Entry 7P00 (electron microscopy, 2.71 A resolution); this record covers chains B and G of the 6 polymer chains in the assembly.

== Chain B ==
Protein: Guanine nucleotide-binding protein G(I)/G(S)/G(T) subunit beta-1
Organism: Homo sapiens
UniProt: P62873 (GBB1_HUMAN); residues 2-340 here = UniProt positions 2-340
Amino-acid sequence (354 residues; row label = number of the first residue in the row; numbers below 1 keep their minus sign (Met-13 is residue -13)):
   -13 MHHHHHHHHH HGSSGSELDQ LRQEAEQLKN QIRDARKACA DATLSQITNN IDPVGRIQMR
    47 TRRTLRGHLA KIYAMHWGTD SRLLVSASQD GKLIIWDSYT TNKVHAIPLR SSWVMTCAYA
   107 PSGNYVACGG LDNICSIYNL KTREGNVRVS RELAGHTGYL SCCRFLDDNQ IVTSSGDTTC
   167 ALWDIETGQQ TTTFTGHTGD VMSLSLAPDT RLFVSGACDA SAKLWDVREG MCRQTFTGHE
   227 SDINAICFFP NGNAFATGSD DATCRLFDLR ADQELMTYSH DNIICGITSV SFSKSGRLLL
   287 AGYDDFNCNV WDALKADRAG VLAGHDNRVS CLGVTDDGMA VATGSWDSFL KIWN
Disordered / not traced: -13 to 7
Construct notes: initiating methionine (-13); expression tag (-12 to 1)
UniProt features mapped onto this chain:
  - modified residue: Ser2 (N-acetylserine), His266 (Phosphohistidine)

== Chain G ==
Protein: Guanine nucleotide-binding protein G(I)/G(S)/G(O) subunit gamma-2
Organism: Homo sapiens
UniProt: P59768 (GBG2_HUMAN); numbering as in UniProt (aligned over 1-71)
Amino-acid sequence (71 residues; each row starts with the number of its first residue):
     1 MASNNTASIA QARKLVEQLK MEANIDRIKV SKAAADLMAY CEAHAKEDPL LTPVPASENP
    61 FREKKFFCAI L
Disordered / not traced: 1-11, 64-71
UniProt features mapped onto this chain:
  - modified residue: Ala2 (N-acetylalanine), Cys68 (Cysteine methyl ester)
  - lipidation: Cys68 (S-geranylgeranyl cysteine)

== Interface between chain B and chain G ==
Pairs across the interface (84):
  Ala11(B) - Leu19(G)
  Leu14(B) - Val16(G)
  Leu14(B) - Leu19(G)  hydrophobic
  Leu14(B) - Lys20(G)
  Gln17(B) - Ala23(G)
  Ile18(B) - Leu19(G)
  Ile18(B) - Ala23(G)  hydrophobic
  Ile18(B) - Arg27(G)
  Ala21(B) - Arg27(G)
  Ala24(B) - Lys29(G)
  Cys25(B) - Arg27(G)
  Cys25(B) - Ile28(G)
  Cys25(B) - Lys29(G)
  Cys25(B) - Val30(G)  hydrogen bond (backbone-backbone)
  Ala26(B) - Val30(G)  hydrophobic
  Asp27(B) - Lys29(G)  salt bridge
  Asp27(B) - Val30(G)
  Asp27(B) - Ser31(G)  hydrogen bond
  Ala28(B) - Val30(G)
  Leu30(B) - Ala34(G)  hydrophobic
  Ile37(B) - Met38(G)  hydrophobic
  Val40(B) - Leu51(G)  hydrophobic
  Arg48(B) - Asn59(G)
  Arg48(B) - Phe61(G)
  Arg49(B) - Pro60(G)  hydrogen bond (side chain-backbone)
  Arg49(B) - Phe61(G)  hydrogen bond (side chain-backbone)
  Arg49(B) - Glu63(G)  salt bridge
  Ser84(B) - Phe61(G)
  Tyr85(B) - Pro60(G)
  Tyr85(B) - Phe61(G)  hydrophobic
  Met217(B) - Met21(G)  hydrophobic
  Cys218(B) - Gln18(G)
  Cys218(B) - Met21(G)
  Cys218(B) - Glu22(G)  hydrogen bond
  Arg219(B) - Glu22(G)
  Gln220(B) - Ile25(G)
  Thr221(B) - Glu22(G)  hydrogen bond
  Phe235(B) - Leu37(G)
  Phe235(B) - Tyr40(G)  hydrophobic
  Phe235(B) - Cys41(G)  hydrophobic
  Pro236(B) - Tyr40(G)
  Asn237(B) - Asp36(G)
  Asn237(B) - Leu37(G)
  Asn237(B) - Tyr40(G)
  Ala240(B) - Leu37(G)  hydrophobic
  Asp254(B) - Ala33(G)
  Asp254(B) - Leu37(G)
  Arg256(B) - Asp26(G)
  Arg256(B) - Arg27(G)
  Arg256(B) - Ile28(G)  hydrogen bond (backbone-backbone)
  Arg256(B) - Asp36(G)  salt bridge
  Ala257(B) - Ile28(G)
  Ala257(B) - Val30(G)  hydrophobic
  Asp258(B) - Ile25(G)
  Asp258(B) - Arg27(G)  salt bridge
  Gln259(B) - Val30(G)
  Leu261(B) - Val30(G)  hydrophobic
  Leu261(B) - Leu37(G)  hydrophobic
  Ser279(B) - Asp48(G)
  Ser279(B) - Leu50(G)
  Lys280(B) - Tyr40(G)
  Lys280(B) - Asp48(G)  hydrogen bond (backbone-side chain)
  Ser281(B) - Tyr40(G)
  Ser281(B) - Cys41(G)  hydrogen bond (backbone-side chain)
  Ser281(B) - His44(G)
  Ser281(B) - Asp48(G)  hydrogen bond
  Ser281(B) - Leu51(G)
  Gly282(B) - Cys41(G)
  Arg283(B) - Cys41(G)
  Leu284(B) - Leu51(G)
  Leu300(B) - Met38(G)  hydrophobic
  Asp323(B) - Pro49(G)
  Gly324(B) - Pro49(G)
  Gly324(B) - Leu50(G)
  Met325(B) - Pro49(G)  hydrophobic
  Met325(B) - Leu50(G)
  Met325(B) - Pro60(G)
  Ala326(B) - Phe61(G)  hydrophobic
  Val327(B) - Leu50(G)  hydrophobic
  Ile338(B) - Phe61(G)  hydrophobic
  Asn340(B) - Leu50(G)
  Asn340(B) - Val54(G)
  Asn340(B) - Asn59(G)  hydrogen bond
  Asn340(B) - Phe61(G)
Interface residues without a listed pair, chain B (56 interface residues in all): Lys15, Arg22, Ile33, Thr34, Ile43, Met45, Trp63, Ser67, Leu252, Val320
Interface residues without a listed pair, chain G (36 interface residues in all): Ala35, Glu42, Ala45, Glu47, Arg62

== In short ==
Chain B and chain G form an interface of 56 and 36 residues respectively; the contacts include 11 hydrogen
bonds and 4 salt bridges. Among the polar pairs are Asp27(B)-Lys29(G), Arg49(B)-Glu63(G) and
Arg256(B)-Asp36(G).
Here chain B is Guanine nucleotide-binding protein G(I)/G(S)/G(T) subunit beta-1 and chain G is Guanine
nucleotide-binding protein G(I)/G(S)/G(O) subunit gamma-2, both from Homo sapiens. Entry 7P00 (Human
Neurokinin 1 receptor (NK1R) substance P Gq chimera (mGsqi) complex) was determined by electron microscopy,
deposited together with 7P02.
